PDB entry 9FXG | X-ray diffraction, 1.96 A resolution | chain A

[Chain A]
Name: Glutaminyl-peptide cyclotransferase
From: Homo sapiens
Notes: EC 2.3.2.5
Reference sequence: Q16769 (QPCT_HUMAN); residues 32-361 here = UniProt positions 32-361
Amino-acid sequence (341 residues; row label = number of the first residue in the row):
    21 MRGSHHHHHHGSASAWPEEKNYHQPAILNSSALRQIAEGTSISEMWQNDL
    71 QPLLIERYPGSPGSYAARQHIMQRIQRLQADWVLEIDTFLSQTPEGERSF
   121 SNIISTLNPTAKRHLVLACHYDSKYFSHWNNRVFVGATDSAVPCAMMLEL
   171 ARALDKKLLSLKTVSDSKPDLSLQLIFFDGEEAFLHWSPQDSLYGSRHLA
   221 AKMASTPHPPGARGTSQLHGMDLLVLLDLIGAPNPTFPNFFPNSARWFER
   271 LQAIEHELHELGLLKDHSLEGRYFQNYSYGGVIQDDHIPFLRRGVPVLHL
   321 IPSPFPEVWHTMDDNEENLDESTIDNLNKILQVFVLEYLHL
Disordered / not traced: 21-33, 149-151, 184-188
Construct notes: initiating methionine (21); expression tag (22-31); engineered mutation E115 (Tyr in Q16769), E117 (Tyr in Q16769)
Swiss-Prot annotation at these positions:
  - active site (Proton acceptor): E201, D248
  - binding site (Zn(2+)): D159, E202, H330
  - glycosylation (N-linked (GlcNAc...) asparagine): N49, N296
  - natural variant: R54 (R54W: Lowers activity by approximately 30%)
  - mutagenesis: K144 (K144A: Lowers activity by approximately 40%), F146 (F146A: Lowers activity by approximately 30%), S160 (S160A: Reduces activity by about 50%; S160G: Reduces activity by 96%), E201 (E201D: Reduces activity by about 98%; E201L/Q: Abolishes activity), W207 (W207L: Greatly lowers activity), D248 (D248A: Reduces activity by 99%; D248Q: Abolishes activity), Q304 (Q304L: Lowers activity by approximately 35%), D305 (D305A/E/L: Abolishes activity; D305N: Reduces activity by 99%), H319 (H319L: Reduces activity by 87%), F325 (F325A: Greatly lowers activity), W329 (W329A: Abolishes activity)
Reported in the primary citation:
  - contacts within the chain: S160-D248 (hydrogen bond)

[In short]
From UniProt: active-site residues E201 and D248, 3 Zn2+-binding residues and 11 mutagenesis sites. The paper
reports contacts within the chain involving S160 and D248.
Chain A is Glutaminyl-peptide cyclotransferase (Homo sapiens); the structure, Crystal structure of double
mutant Y115E Y117E human Glutaminyl Cyclase in apo-state, was determined by X-ray diffraction (same
publication as 9FXH, 9FXI and 9FXJ).
